PDB entry 4QVP | X-ray diffraction, 2.30 A resolution | chains I and Y of the 28 polymer chains in the assembly

== Chain I ==
Name: Proteasome subunit beta type-3
Source organism: Saccharomyces cerevisiae
Notes: EC 3.4.25.1
UniProtKB: P25451 (PSB3_YEAST); residues 0-204 here correspond to UniProt positions 1-205 (UniProt number = residue number + 1)
Amino-acid sequence (205 residues; row label = number of the first residue in the row; numbering starts at 0):
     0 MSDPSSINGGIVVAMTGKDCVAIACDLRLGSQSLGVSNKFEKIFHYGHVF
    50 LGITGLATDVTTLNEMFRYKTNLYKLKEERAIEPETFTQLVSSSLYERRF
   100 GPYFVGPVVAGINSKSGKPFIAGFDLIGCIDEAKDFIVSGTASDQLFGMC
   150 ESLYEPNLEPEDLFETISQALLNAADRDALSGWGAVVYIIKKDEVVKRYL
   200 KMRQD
Not modelled in the structure: 0
Ion coordination: Mg2+ site 1: Ala-174, Asp-177, Ser-180; Mg2+ site 2: Asp-204 (shared with Ala-165(Y), Asp-168(Y), Ser-171(Y) of chain Y)
UniProt features mapped onto this chain:
  - modified residue: Ser-30 (Phosphoserine)
  - cross-link: Lys-69 (Glycyl lysine isopeptide (Lys-Gly) (interchain with G-Cter in ubiquitin))

== Chain Y ==
Name: Proteasome subunit beta type-5
Source organism: Saccharomyces cerevisiae
Notes: EC 3.4.25.1
UniProtKB: P30656 (PSB5_YEAST); residues 1-212 here correspond to UniProt positions 76-287 (UniProt number = residue number + 75)
Amino-acid sequence (212 residues; numbered 1 to 212; the number before each row is that of its first residue):
     1 TTTLAFRFQGGIIVAVDSRATAGNWVASQTVKKVIEINPFLLGTTAGGAA
    51 DCQFWETWLGSQCRLHELREKERISVAAASKILSNLVYQYKGAGLSMGTM
   101 ICGYTRKEGPTIYYVDSDGTRLKGDIFCVGSGQTFAYGVLDSNYKWDLSV
   151 EDALYLGKRSILAAAHRDAYSGGSVNLYHVTEDGWIYHGNHDVGELFWKV
   201 KEEEGSFNNVIG
Sequence notes: engineered mutation Thr-45 (Met120 in P30656)
Covalently attached groups: bortezomib (BO2) linked to Thr-1
Ion coordination: Mg2+: Ala-165, Asp-168, Ser-171 (shared with Asp-204(I) of chain I)
Residues lining bound ligands: bortezomib (BO2; N-[(1R)-1-(dihydroxyboryl)-3-methylbutyl]-N-(pyrazin-2-ylcarbonyl)-L-phenylalaninamide): Arg-19, Ala-20, Thr-21, Ala-22, Ala-27, Val-31, Lys-33, Thr-45, Ala-46, Gly-47, Gly-48, Ala-49, Gln-53, Ser-131, Tyr-170

== Chain I / chain Y interface ==
Pairs across the interface - 45 pairs, chain I then chain Y:
  Ser-5(I) with Asn-24(Y)
  Arg-27(I) with Ala-169(Y)
  Ser-32(I) with Arg-167(Y); Asp-168(Y); Ala-169(Y), hydrogen bond (backbone-backbone); Tyr-170(Y)
  Leu-33(I) with Phe-135(Y), hydrophobic; Arg-167(Y)
  Gly-34(I) with Arg-167(Y), hydrogen bond (backbone-side chain)
  Val-35(I) with Arg-167(Y), hydrogen bond (backbone-side chain)
  Asn-37(I) with Asn-209(Y); Val-210(Y)
  Lys-38(I) with Asn-209(Y), hydrogen bond (side chain-backbone); Ile-211(Y)
  Gln-144(I) with Trp-25(Y)
  Asp-175(I) with Val-26(Y); Gln-29(Y)
  Arg-176(I) with Trp-25(Y); Val-26(Y), hydrogen bond (side chain-backbone); Ala-27(Y), hydrogen bond (side chain-backbone); Ser-28(Y)
  Asp-177(I) with Asn-24(Y); Val-26(Y)
  Ala-178(I) with Asn-24(Y), hydrogen bond (backbone-backbone); Val-26(Y); Ala-169(Y); Tyr-170(Y), hydrophobic
  Leu-179(I) with Asn-24(Y)
  Trp-182(I) with His-166(Y), hydrogen bond (side chain-backbone); Arg-167(Y)
  Lys-200(I) with Trp-198(Y)
  Met-201(I) with Trp-198(Y)
  Arg-202(I) with Gln-29(Y); Gly-173(Y), hydrogen bond (side chain-backbone); Asp-192(Y), salt bridge; Gly-194(Y)
  Gln-203(I) with His-166(Y), hydrogen bond (backbone-side chain); Phe-197(Y); Trp-198(Y)
  Asp-204(I) with Arg-19(Y), salt bridge; Ala-165(Y); Ser-171(Y); Gly-172(Y); Gly-173(Y), hydrogen bond (side chain-backbone); Val-193(Y)
Also at the interface, not in a pair above, chain I (21 interface residues in all): Gln-31

== In short ==
Chain I and chain Y form an interface of 21 and 25 residues respectively, with 11 hydrogen bonds and 2 salt
bridges. Polar contacts include Arg-202(I)/Asp-192(Y), Asp-204(I)/Arg-19(Y) and Gly-34(I)/Arg-167(Y).
Covalently linked bortezomib: at Thr-1(Y). Ala-174(I), Asp-177(I) and Ser-180(I) coordinate Mg2+ site 1.
Here chain I is Proteasome subunit beta type-3 and chain Y is Proteasome subunit beta type-5, both from
Saccharomyces cerevisiae. Entry 4QVP (yCP beta5-M45T mutant in complex with bortezomib) was determined by
X-ray diffraction, deposited together with 4QUX, 4QUY, 4QV0, 4QV1, 4QV3, 4QV4 and 42 further entries.
